8CDQ - chains A and B of the 3 polymer chains in the assembly; structure by X-ray diffraction, 2.21 A resolution.

[Chain A]
Molecule: Myosin-A
From: Plasmodium falciparum
Reference sequence: Q8IDR3 (MYOA_PLAF7); residue numbers follow UniProt; this construct covers 1-818
Chain sequence (818 residues; each row starts with the number of its first residue):
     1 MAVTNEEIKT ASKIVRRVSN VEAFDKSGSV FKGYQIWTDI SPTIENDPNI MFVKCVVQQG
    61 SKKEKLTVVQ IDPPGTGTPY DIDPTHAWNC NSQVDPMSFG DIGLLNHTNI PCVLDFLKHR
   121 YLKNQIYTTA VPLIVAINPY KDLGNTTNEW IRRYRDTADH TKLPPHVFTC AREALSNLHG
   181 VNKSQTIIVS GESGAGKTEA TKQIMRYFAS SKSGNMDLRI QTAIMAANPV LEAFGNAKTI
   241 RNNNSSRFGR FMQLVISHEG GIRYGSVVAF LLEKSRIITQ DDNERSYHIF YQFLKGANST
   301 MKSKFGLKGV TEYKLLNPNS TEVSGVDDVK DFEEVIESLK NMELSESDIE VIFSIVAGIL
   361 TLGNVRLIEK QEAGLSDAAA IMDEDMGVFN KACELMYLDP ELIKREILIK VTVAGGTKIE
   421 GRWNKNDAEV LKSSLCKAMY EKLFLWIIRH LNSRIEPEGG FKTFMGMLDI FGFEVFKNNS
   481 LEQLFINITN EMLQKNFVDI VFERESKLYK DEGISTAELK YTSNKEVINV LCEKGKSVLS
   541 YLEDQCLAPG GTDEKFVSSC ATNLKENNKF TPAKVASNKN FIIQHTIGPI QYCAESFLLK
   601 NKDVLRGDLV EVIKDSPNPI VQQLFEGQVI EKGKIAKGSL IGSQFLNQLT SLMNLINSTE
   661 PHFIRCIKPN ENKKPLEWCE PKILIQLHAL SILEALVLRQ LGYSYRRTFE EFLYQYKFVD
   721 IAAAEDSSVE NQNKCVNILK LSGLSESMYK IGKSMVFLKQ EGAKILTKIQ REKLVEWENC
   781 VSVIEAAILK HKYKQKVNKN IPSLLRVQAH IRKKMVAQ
Not modelled in the structure: 1, 373-375
Modified positions: Ser19 (phosphoserine; SEP)
Bound ions: Mg2+: Thr198, Ser246 (together with ATP-gamma-S)
Small-molecule neighbours:
  - ATP-gamma-S (AGS; phosphothiophosphoric acid-adenylate ester): Ile126, Tyr127, Asn138, Pro139, Tyr140, Lys141, Asp142, Glu192, Ser193, Gly194, Ala195, Gly196, Lys197, Thr198, Glu199, Gln203, Asn242, Asn244, Ser245, Ser246, Phe471
  - KQ0 (1-(4-methoxyphenyl)-N-[(3-thiophen-2-yl-1H-pyrazol-4-yl)methyl]cyclopropan-1-amine): Ser246, Arg247, Phe248, Gly249, Phe270, Leu271, Leu272, Glu273, Ile470, Phe471, Glu482, Phe485, Ile486, Thr489, Ile641, Phe645
Swiss-Prot annotation at these positions:
  - region: Pro661 to Glu671 (Actin-binding)
  - binding site (ATP): Gly191 to Thr198
  - modified residue: Ser19 (Phosphoserine)
Reported in the primary citation:
  - binding site for KQ0: Gly249, Phe270, Leu271, Leu272, Phe471, Phe485, Phe645
  - conformationally variable residues (helix shift, loop rearrangement, side-chain flip): Leu271, Phe471, Phe485, Phe645
  - specificity-determining residues: Phe270, Phe471, Leu481, Phe485, Phe645 (by similarity / conservation)
  - mutagenesis - F270Y/F471A/F645H (from 3.6 to 52 uM): decreased binding to KQ0
  - catalytic residues: Glu474 (citing earlier work)

[Chain B]
Molecule: Myosin A tail domain interacting protein
From: Plasmodium falciparum
Reference sequence: Q8I4W8 (Q8I4W8_PLAF7); residues -45 to 158 here correspond to UniProt positions 1-204 (UniProt number = residue number + 46)
Chain sequence (204 residues; each row starts with the number of its first residue; numbers below 1 keep their minus sign (Met-45 is residue -45)):
   -45 MKQECNVCYF NLPDPESTLG PYDNELNYFT WGPGFEYEPE PQRKPLSIEE SFENSEESEE
    15 SVADIQQLEE KVDESDVRIY FNEKSSGGKI SIDNASYNAR KLGLAPSSID EKKIKELYGD
    75 NLTYEQYLEY LSICVHDKDN VEELIKMFAH FDNNCTGYLT KSQMKNILTT WGDALTDQEA
   135 IDALNAFSSE DNIDYKLFCE DILQ
Not modelled in the structure: -45 to 27

[How chain A and chain B interact]
Pairs across the interface (60; chain A residue first):
  Asp72(A) with Asn108(B), hydrogen bond
  His119(A) with Asn107(B); Asn108(B)
  Leu122(A) with Asn108(B)
  Lys796(A) with His104(B)
  Val797(A) with Met101(B); Phe105(B), hydrophobic; Trp125(B), hydrophobic
  Asn800(A) with Lys100(B); Met101(B); His104(B)
  Ile801(A) with Met101(B)
  Ser803(A) with Glu97(B), hydrogen bond (side chain-backbone); Leu98(B), hydrogen bond (side chain-backbone); Lys100(B), hydrogen bond (side chain-backbone); Met101(B)
  Leu804(A) with Met101(B), hydrophobic; Ile121(B), hydrophobic; Trp125(B)
  Leu805(A) with Ile63(B), hydrophobic; Gly126(B); Asp127(B)
  Arg806(A) with Ala59(B), hydrogen bond (side chain-backbone); His90(B), hydrogen bond; Asp93(B), salt bridge; Leu98(B)
  Val807(A) with Leu98(B); Phe102(B), hydrophobic; Leu122(B), hydrophobic; Cys153(B), hydrophobic; Ile156(B)
  Gln808(A) with Leu122(B), hydrogen bond (side chain-backbone); Trp125(B), hydrogen bond (side chain-backbone); Gly126(B); Asp127(B), hydrogen bond (side chain-backbone); Ala128(B)
  Ala809(A) with Ala59(B); Pro60(B)
  His810(A) with Ala59(B); Asp93(B), salt bridge; Ile156(B); Leu157(B)
  Ile811(A) with Leu129(B), hydrophobic; Phe152(B), hydrophobic
  Arg812(A) with Arg54(B); Asp127(B), hydrogen bond (side chain-backbone); Ala128(B), hydrogen bond (side chain-backbone); Leu129(B)
  Lys813(A) with Arg54(B); Gly57(B); Leu58(B); Ile156(B), hydrogen bond (side chain-backbone); Leu157(B); Gln158(B)
  Lys814(A) with Asp155(B), hydrogen bond (side chain-backbone); Ile156(B); Gln158(B)
  Met815(A) with Glu133(B)
  Val816(A) with Arg54(B); Lys55(B)
Also at the interface, not in a pair above, chain A (23 interface residues in all): Lys794, Pro802
Also at the interface, not in a pair above, chain B (38 interface residues in all): Tyr51, Ser61, Asp64, Ile99, Cys109, Ala137

[Overview]
The interface between chain A and chain B involves 23 residues on one side and 38 on the other, with 13
hydrogen bonds and 2 salt bridges. Polar contacts include Arg806(A)-Asp93(B), His810(A)-Asp93(B) and
Asp72(A)-Asn108(B). Ligands of chain A: ATP-gamma-S and compound KQ0. From the paper: the catalytic residue
Glu474(A); F270Y/F471A/F645H of chain A reduce binding to KQ0.
Chain A is Myosin-A and chain B is Myosin A tail domain interacting protein, both from Plasmodium falciparum;
the structure, Plasmodium falciparum Myosin A full-length, post-rigor state complexed to the inhibitor KNX-002
and Mg.ATP-gamma-S, was determined by X-ray diffraction together with 8CDM and 8A12 from the same study.
